Entry 4QHH (X-ray diffraction, 3.00 A resolution); this record covers chain A.

Chain A:
Name: Uncharacterized protein MJ1213
Source organism: Methanocaldococcus jannaschii
UniProt: Q58610 (Y1213_METJA); residues 1-110 here = UniProt positions 1-110
Amino-acid sequence (110 residues; each row starts with the number of its first residue):
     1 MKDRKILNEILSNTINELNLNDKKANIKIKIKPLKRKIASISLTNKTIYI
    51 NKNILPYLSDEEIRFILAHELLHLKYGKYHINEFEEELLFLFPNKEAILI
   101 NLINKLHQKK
Unresolved in the structure: 1, 110
Ion coordination: Na+: Asn16 (together with glycerol); Zn2+: His73 (together with glycerol)

In short:
Chain A is Uncharacterized protein MJ1213 (Methanocaldococcus jannaschii); the structure, Crystal structure of
Methanocaldococcus jannaschii tetrameric selecase, was determined by X-ray diffraction (same publication as
4QHF, 4QHG and 4QHI).
